PDB entry 7WHK | electron microscopy, 3.01 A resolution | chains A and B of the 8 polymer chains in the assembly

Chain A (and B):
Molecule: Spike glycoprotein
Source organism: Severe acute respiratory syndrome coronavirus 2
Notes: chain B of this document is another copy of the same molecule, construct and numbering; everything in this record applies to it too
UniProtKB: P0DTC2 (SPIKE_SARS2); aligned to UniProt positions 1-1208 over residues 1-1208
Amino-acid sequence (1285 residues; row label = number of the first residue in the row; note: 8 numbers in that range are skipped by the numbering (no residue carries them; nothing is unmodelled there); a row labelled like 177A-177E holds insertion residues (177A, then the next letters in order)):
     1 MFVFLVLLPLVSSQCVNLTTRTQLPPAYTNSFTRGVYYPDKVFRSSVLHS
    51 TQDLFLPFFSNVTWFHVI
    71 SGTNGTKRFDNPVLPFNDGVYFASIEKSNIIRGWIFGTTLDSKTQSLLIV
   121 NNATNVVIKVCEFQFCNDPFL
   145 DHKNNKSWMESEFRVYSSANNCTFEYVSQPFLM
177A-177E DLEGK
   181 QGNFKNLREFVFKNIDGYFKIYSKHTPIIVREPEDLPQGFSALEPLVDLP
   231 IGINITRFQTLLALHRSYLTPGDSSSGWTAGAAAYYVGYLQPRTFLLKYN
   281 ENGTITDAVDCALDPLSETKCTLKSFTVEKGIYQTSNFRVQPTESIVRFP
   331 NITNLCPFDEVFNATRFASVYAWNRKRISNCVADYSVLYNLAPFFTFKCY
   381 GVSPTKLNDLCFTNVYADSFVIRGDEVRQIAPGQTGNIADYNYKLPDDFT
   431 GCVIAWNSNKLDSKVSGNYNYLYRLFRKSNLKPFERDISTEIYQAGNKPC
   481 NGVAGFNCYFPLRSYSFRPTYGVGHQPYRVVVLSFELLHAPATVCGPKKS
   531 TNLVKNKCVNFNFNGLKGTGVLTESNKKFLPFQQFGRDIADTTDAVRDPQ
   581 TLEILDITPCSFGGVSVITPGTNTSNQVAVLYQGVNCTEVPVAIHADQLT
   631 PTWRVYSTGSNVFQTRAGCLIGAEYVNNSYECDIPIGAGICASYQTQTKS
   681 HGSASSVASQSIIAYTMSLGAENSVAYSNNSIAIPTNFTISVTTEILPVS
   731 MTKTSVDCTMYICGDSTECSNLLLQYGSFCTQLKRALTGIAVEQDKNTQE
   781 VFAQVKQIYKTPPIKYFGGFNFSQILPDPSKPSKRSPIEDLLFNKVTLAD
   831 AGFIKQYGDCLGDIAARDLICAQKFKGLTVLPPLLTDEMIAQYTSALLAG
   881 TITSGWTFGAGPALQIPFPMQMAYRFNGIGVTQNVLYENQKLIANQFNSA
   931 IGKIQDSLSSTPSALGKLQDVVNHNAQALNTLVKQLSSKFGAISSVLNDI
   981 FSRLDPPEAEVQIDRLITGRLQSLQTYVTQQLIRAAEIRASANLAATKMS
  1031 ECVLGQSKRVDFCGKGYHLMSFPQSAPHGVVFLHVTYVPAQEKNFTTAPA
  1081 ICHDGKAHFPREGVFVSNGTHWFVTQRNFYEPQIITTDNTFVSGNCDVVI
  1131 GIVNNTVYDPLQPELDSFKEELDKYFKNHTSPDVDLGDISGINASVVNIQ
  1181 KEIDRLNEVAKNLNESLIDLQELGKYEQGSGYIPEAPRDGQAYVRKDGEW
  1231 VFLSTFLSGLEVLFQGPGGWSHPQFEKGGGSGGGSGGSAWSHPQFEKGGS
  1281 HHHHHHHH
Not modelled in the structure: 1-13, 71-77, 145-155, 177A-177E, 246-261, 621-640, 677-688, 828-847, 1148-1288 (chain B: 1-25, 71-77, 145-155, 177A-177E, 181, 245-261, 621-640, 677-688, 828-846, 1148-1288)
Sequence notes: variant Val67 (Ala in P0DTC2), Ile95 (Thr in P0DTC2), Asp145 (Gly142 in P0DTC2), Ile209 (Leu212 in P0DTC2), Asp339 (Gly in P0DTC2), Leu371 (Ser in P0DTC2), Pro373 (Ser in P0DTC2), Phe375 (Ser in P0DTC2), Asn417 (Lys in P0DTC2), Lys440 (Asn in P0DTC2), Ser446 (Gly in P0DTC2), Asn477 (Ser in P0DTC2), Lys478 (Thr in P0DTC2), Ala484 (Glu in P0DTC2), Arg493 (Gln in P0DTC2), Ser496 (Gly in P0DTC2), Arg498 (Gln in P0DTC2), Tyr501 (Asn in P0DTC2), His505 (Tyr in P0DTC2), Lys547 (Thr in P0DTC2), Gly614 (Asp in P0DTC2), Tyr655 (His in P0DTC2), Lys679 (Asn in P0DTC2), His681 (Pro in P0DTC2), Lys764 (Asn in P0DTC2), Tyr796 (Asp in P0DTC2), Pro817 (Phe in P0DTC2), Lys856 (Asn in P0DTC2), His954 (Gln in P0DTC2), Lys969 (Asn in P0DTC2), Phe981 (Leu in P0DTC2); insertion (212-214); engineered mutation Gly682 (Arg in P0DTC2), Ser683 (Arg in P0DTC2), Ser685 (Arg in P0DTC2), Pro892 (Ala in P0DTC2), Pro899 (Ala in P0DTC2), Pro942 (Ala in P0DTC2), Pro986 (Lys in P0DTC2), Pro987 (Val in P0DTC2); expression tag (1209-1288)
Disulfides: Cys15-Cys136, Cys131-Cys166, Cys291-Cys301, Cys336-Cys361, Cys379-Cys432, Cys391-Cys525, Cys480-Cys488, Cys538-Cys590, Cys617-Cys649, Cys662-Cys671, Cys738-Cys760, Cys743-Cys749, Cys1032-Cys1043, Cys1082-Cys1126
Glycans and other covalent adducts: N-acetylglucosamine (NAG) linked to Asn122, Asn165, Asn282, Asn331, Asn709, Asn717, Asn801, Asn1074, Asn1098, Asn1134
Curated features (UniProtKB/Swiss-Prot):
  - region: Asn280 to Cys301 (Putative superantigen), Arg403 to Asp405 (Integrin-binding motif), Asn448 to Phe456 (Immunodominant HLA epitope recognized by the CD8+), Ser816 to Tyr837 (Fusion peptide 1), Lys835 to Phe855 (Fusion peptide 2), Asp1163 to Glu1202 (Heptad repeat 2)
  - site: Arg815, Ser816 (Cleavage)
  - glycosylation: Asn17 (N-linked (GlcNAc...) (complex) asparagine), Asn61 (N-linked (GlcNAc...) (hybrid) asparagine), Asn74 (N-linked (GlcNAc...) (complex) asparagine), Asn122 (N-linked (GlcNAc...) (hybrid) asparagine), Asn149 (N-linked (GlcNAc...) (complex) asparagine), Asn165 (N-linked (GlcNAc...) (complex) asparagine), Asn234 (N-linked (GlcNAc...) (high mannose) asparagine), Asn282 (N-linked (GlcNAc...) (complex) asparagine), Thr323 (O-linked (GalNAc) threonine), Ser325 (O-linked (HexNAc...) serine), Asn331 (N-linked (GlcNAc...) (complex) asparagine), Asn343 (N-linked (GlcNAc...) (complex) asparagine), Asn603 (N-linked (GlcNAc...) (hybrid) asparagine), Asn616 (N-linked (GlcNAc...) (complex) asparagine), Asn657 (N-linked (GlcNAc...) (complex) asparagine), Thr676 (O-linked (GlcNAc...) threonine), Thr678 (O-linked (GlcNAc...) threonine), Asn709 (N-linked (GlcNAc...) (high mannose) asparagine), Asn717 (N-linked (GlcNAc...) (hybrid) asparagine), Asn801 (N-linked (GlcNAc...) (hybrid) asparagine) and 6 more in UniProt

Chain A / chain B interface:
Pairs across the interface (150; chain A residue first):
  Lys41(A) with His519(B), hydrogen bond (side chain-backbone); Phe562(B), hydrogen bond (side chain-backbone); Gln563(B)
  Val42(A) with His519(B); Arg567(B)
  Phe43(A) with Lys557(B); Lys558(B); Phe559(B), hydrophobic; Gln563(B); Phe565(B), hydrogen bond (backbone-backbone); Gly566(B); Arg567(B), hydrogen bond (backbone-backbone)
  Tyr198(A) with Leu518(B)
  Glu224(A) with Phe562(B)
  Pro225(A) with Phe562(B)
  Tyr380(A) with Asn477(B)
  Gly381(A) with Asn477(B)
  Asp427(A) with Asn477(B)
  Asp428(A) with Ala475(B); Gly476(B); Asn477(B); Asn487(B)
  Phe429(A) with Asn477(B), hydrogen bond (backbone-side chain)
  Asp737(A) with Asn317(B); Arg319(B), salt bridge
  Met740(A) with Arg319(B); Phe592(B), hydrophobic
  Asp745(A) with Thr549(B); Pro589(B)
  Gln755(A) with Phe970(B)
  Tyr756(A) with Phe970(B); Gly971(B); Arg995(B), hydrogen bond
  Gly757(A) with Ser968(B)
  Phe759(A) with Gln965(B); Phe970(B), hydrophobic; Ser1003(B)
  Gln762(A) with Thr961(B); Gln965(B), hydrogen bond
  Lys764(A) with Gln314(B); Asn317(B)
  Arg765(A) with Gln957(B), hydrogen bond
  Lys786(A) with Gly700(B); Ala701(B)
  Gln787(A) with Ala701(B); Asn703(B)
  Ile788(A) with Leu699(B), hydrophobic; Ala701(B), hydrogen bond (backbone-backbone); Glu702(B); Asn703(B), hydrogen bond (backbone-backbone)
  Tyr789(A) with Asn703(B); Val705(B), hydrophobic
  Lys790(A) with Glu702(B), salt bridge; Asn703(B), hydrogen bond (backbone-backbone)
  Pro792(A) with Tyr707(B), hydrophobic
  Tyr796(A) with Asn709(B)
  Phe797(A) with Tyr707(B), hydrophobic
  Ala852(A) with Asp568(B)
  Lys854(A) with Phe592(B)
  Phe855(A) with Thr588(B); Phe592(B), hydrophobic
  Lys856(A) with Ala570(B)
  Leu861(A) with Gln613(B)
  Pro862(A) with Ala647(B), hydrophobic
  Pro863(A) with Ala668(B), hydrogen bond (backbone-backbone)
  Leu864(A) with Pro665(B), hydrophobic; Gly667(B); Ala668(B), hydrogen bond (backbone-backbone); Gly669(B), hydrogen bond (backbone-backbone)
  Leu865(A) with Met697(B), hydrophobic
  Thr866(A) with Ala668(B); Gly669(B)
  Met869(A) with Gly669(B); Thr696(B); Met697(B), hydrophobic; Leu699(B)
  Gln872(A) with Leu699(B)
  Tyr873(A) with Leu699(B)
  Thr883(A) with Val705(B); Tyr707(B)
  Gly889(A) with Asp1041(B)
  Ala890(A) with Gly1046(B); Tyr1047(B), hydrophobic
  Pro892(A) with Pro1069(B); Glu1072(B)
  Leu894(A) with Ala713(B); Pro715(B); Glu1072(B)
  Gln895(A) with Val705(B); Ala706(B); Ser711(B), hydrogen bond; Ile712(B); Ala713(B), hydrogen bond (backbone-backbone); Asn1074(B)
  Ile896(A) with Tyr707(B)
  Pro897(A) with Tyr707(B); Ser708(B); Asn709(B); Ser711(B); Thr1077(B)
  Phe898(A) with Tyr707(B), hydrogen bond (backbone-side chain)
  Met900(A) with Thr1077(B), hydrogen bond; Val1094(B), hydrophobic
  Tyr904(A) with Val1094(B); Arg1107(B)
  Asn907(A) with Arg1107(B)
  Gln913(A) with Pro1090(B); Arg1107(B)
  Asn914(A) with Phe1089(B); Phe1121(B); Ser1123(B)
  Tyr917(A) with Pro1079(B); Phe1089(B), hydrophobic; Val1128(B); Val1129(B)
  Glu918(A) with Ser1123(B); Gly1124(B); Val1128(B)
  Gln920(A) with Ile1130(B)
  Val963(A) with Ile569(B), hydrophobic; Ala570(B), hydrophobic
  Lys964(A) with Ile569(B)
  Leu966(A) with Ala570(B), hydrophobic
  Ser967(A) with Asp571(B)
  Ser975(A) with Asp571(B)
  Asn978(A) with Lys547(B)
  Asp979(A) with Gly545(B)
  Phe981(A) with Lys386(B), hydrogen bond (backbone-side chain)
  Ser982(A) with Lys386(B); Leu390(B); Lys547(B)
  Arg983(A) with Gly381(B); Val382(B); Ser383(B), hydrogen bond (backbone-backbone)
  Leu984(A) with Gly381(B); Ser383(B)
  Asp985(A) with Ser383(B)
  Asp994(A) with Arg995(B), salt bridge
  Gln1005(A) with Thr1006(B)
  Thr1009(A) with Thr1009(B)
  Leu1012(A) with Ile1013(B), hydrophobic
  Ile1013(A) with Ile1013(B), hydrophobic
  Arg1019(A) with Glu1017(B), salt bridge
  Ser1030(A) with Val1040(B); Asp1041(B)
  Glu1031(A) with Arg1039(B), salt bridge
  Leu1034(A) with Asp1041(B)
  Arg1039(A) with Arg1039(B)
  Leu1141(A) with Leu1141(B), hydrophobic
  Glu1144(A) with Leu1141(B)
Interface residues without a listed pair, chain A (96 interface residues in all): Val47, Asn282, Ser758, Thr768, Ile882, Trp886, Gly891, Ala893, Pro899, Lys921, Val976, Gly1035, Pro1140
Interface residues without a listed pair, chain B (101 interface residues in all): Leu517, Gly548, Gln564, Thr572, Ile666, Ile670, Asn710, Lys964, Lys969, Gln1010, Lys1045, Val1068, Ala1078, Gly1093

Overview:
The interface between chain A and chain B involves 96 residues on one side and 101 on the other; the contacts
include 20 hydrogen bonds and 5 salt bridges. Polar contacts include Asp737(A)-Arg319(B), Lys790(A)-Glu702(B)
and Asp994(A)-Arg995(B).
Both chains are Spike glycoprotein (Severe acute respiratory syndrome coronavirus 2). Entry 7WHK (The state 3
complex structure of Omicron spike with Bn03 (2-up RBD, 5 nanobodies)) was determined by electron microscopy
(same publication as 7WHI and 7WHJ).
